7U2B - chains C and B of the 3 polymer chains in the assembly; structure by electron microscopy, 4.10 A resolution (low resolution: residue-level contacts below are approximate; hydrogen-bond / salt-bridge calls are withheld).

[Chain C]
Molecule: 53-nt RNA strand
Source organism: Homo sapiens
Sequence (53 nucleotides; each row starts with the number of its first residue; note: 9 numbers in that range are skipped by the numbering (no residue carries them; nothing is unmodelled there)):
     1 GAGAAAGCUC ACAAGG
    26 CCAUGCCCCC AUGUCUAACA ACAUGGCUUU CUCACCA

[Chain B]
Molecule: Serine--tRNA ligase, mitochondrial
Source organism: Homo sapiens
Notes: EC 6.1.1.11
UniProt: Q9NP81 (SYSM_HUMAN); residue numbers follow UniProt; this construct covers 1-518
Sequence (518 residues; each row starts with the number of its first residue):
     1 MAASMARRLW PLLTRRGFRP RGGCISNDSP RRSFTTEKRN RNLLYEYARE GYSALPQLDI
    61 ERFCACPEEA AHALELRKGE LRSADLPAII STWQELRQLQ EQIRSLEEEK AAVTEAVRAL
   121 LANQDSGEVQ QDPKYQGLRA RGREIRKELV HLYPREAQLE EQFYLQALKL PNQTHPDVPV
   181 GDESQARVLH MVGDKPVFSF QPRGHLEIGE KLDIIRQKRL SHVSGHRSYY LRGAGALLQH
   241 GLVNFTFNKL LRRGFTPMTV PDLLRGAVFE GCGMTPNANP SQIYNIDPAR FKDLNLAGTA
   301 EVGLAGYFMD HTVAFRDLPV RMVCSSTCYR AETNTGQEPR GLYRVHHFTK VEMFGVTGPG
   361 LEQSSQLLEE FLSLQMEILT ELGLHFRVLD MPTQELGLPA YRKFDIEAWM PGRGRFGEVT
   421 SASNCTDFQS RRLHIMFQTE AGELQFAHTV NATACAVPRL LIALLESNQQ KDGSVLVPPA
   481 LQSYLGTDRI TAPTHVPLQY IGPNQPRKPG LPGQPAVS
Disordered / not traced: 1-38, 334-337, 504-518
Residues lining bound ligands: 5'-O-(N-(L-seryl)-sulfamoyl)adenosine (SSA): Thr-299, Glu-301, Arg-330, Glu-332, Tyr-343, Arg-344, Val-345, Phe-348, Lys-350, Glu-352, Glu-418, Val-419, Thr-420, Ser-421, Asn-451, Ala-452, Thr-453, Ala-456, Pro-458, Arg-459
From the paper describing this entry:
  - binding site for the 53-nt RNA strand (chain C): Lys-110, Val-117, Arg-118, Arg-139, Arg-143, Arg-146, Asn-334 to Arg-340
  - mutagenesis - R118A, R118A/R139A/R143A, R139A, R143A, R146A: decreased catalytic activity with the 53-nt RNA strand (chain C)

[Interface between chain C and chain B]
Pairs across the interface (17):
  G1(C) / Arg-290(B)
  G1(C) / Phe-291(B)
  A36(C) / Arg-49(B)
  A36(C) / Glu-50(B)
  A36(C) / Gly-51(B)
  C40(C) / Arg-146(B)
  U41(C) / Arg-146(B)
  A42(C) / Thr-114(B)
  A42(C) / Val-117(B)
  A42(C) / Arg-118(B)
  A42(C) / Arg-139(B)
  A43(C) / Lys-110(B)
  A43(C) / Thr-114(B)
  A43(C) / Arg-118(B)
  A43(C) / Arg-146(B)
  G50(C) / Glu-50(B)
  G51(C) / Tyr-52(B)
Also at the interface, not in a pair above, chain C (11 interface residues in all): G38, U39, C44
Also at the interface, not in a pair above, chain B (16 interface residues in all): Val-113, Gly-142, Arg-143, Tyr-153

[In short]
11 residues of chain C and 16 residues of chain B are in contact. The paper reports a binding site for the
53-nt RNA strand (chain C) at Lys-110(B), Val-117(B) and Arg-118(B) among others; R118A, R118A/R139A/R143A and
R139A of chain B, among others, reduce catalytic activity with the 53-nt RNA strand (chain C); 5 substitutions
were tested in all.
Here chain C is a 53-nt RNA strand and chain B is Serine--tRNA ligase, mitochondrial, both from Homo sapiens.
Entry 7U2B (Cryo-electron microscopy structure of human mt-SerRS in complex with mt-tRNA(GCU-TL)) was
determined by electron microscopy, deposited together with 7TZB and 7U2A.
